PDB entry 5YI2 | X-ray diffraction, 2.60 A resolution | chains A and D of the 4 polymer chains in the assembly

== Chain A ==
Protein: Zinc transport transcriptional regulator
Source organism: Lactococcus lactis subsp. lactis
UniProtKB: Q9CDU5 (Q9CDU5_LACLA); residues 2-146 here correspond to UniProt positions 1-145 (UniProt number = residue number - 1)
Chain sequence (146 residues; each row starts with the number of its first residue):
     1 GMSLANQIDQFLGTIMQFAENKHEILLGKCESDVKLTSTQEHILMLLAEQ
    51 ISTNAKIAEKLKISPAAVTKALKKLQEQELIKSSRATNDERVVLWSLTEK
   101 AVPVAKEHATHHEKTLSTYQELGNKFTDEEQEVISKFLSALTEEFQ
Differences from the reference sequence: expression tag (1)
Bound ions: Zn2+ site 1: Glu24, His42, His108, His112; Zn2+ site 2: Cys30, Glu41, Glu107
From the paper describing this entry:
  - Zn2+ coordination: Glu24, Cys30, Glu41, His42, Glu107, His108, His112

== Chain D ==
Molecule: 16-nt DNA strand
Sequence (16 nucleotides; each row starts with the number of its first residue):
     1 TGTTAACTAGTTAACA

== How chain A and chain D interact ==
Pairs across the interface (11):
  Thr53(A) - DG2(D)  phosphate contact
  Asn54(A) - DG2(D)  phosphate contact
  Asn54(A) - DT3(D)  phosphate contact
  Ala55(A) - DG2(D)  hydrogen bond to the phosphate
  Pro65(A) - DT3(D)  base contact
  Ala66(A) - DT3(D)  base contact
  Ala66(A) - DT4(D)  base contact
  Thr69(A) - DT3(D)  hydrogen bond to the phosphate
  Lys73(A) - DT4(D)  salt bridge to the phosphate
  Arg85(A) - DG2(D)  phosphate contact
  Arg85(A) - DT3(D)  salt bridge to the phosphate
Also at the interface, not in a pair above, chain A (10 interface residues in all): Asn21, Val93
Also at the interface, not in a pair above, chain D (6 interface residues in all): DT1, DA5, DT11

== In short ==
Chain A and chain D form an interface of 10 and 6 residues respectively, with 2 hydrogen bonds and 2 salt
bridges. Polar contacts include Ala55(A)-DG2(D), Thr69(A)-DT3(D) and Lys73(A)-DT4(D). Glu24(A), His42(A),
His108(A) and His112(A) coordinate Zn2+ site 1. The paper reports Zn2+ coordination by Glu24(A), Cys30(A) and
Glu41(A) among others.
Here chain A is Zinc transport transcriptional regulator (Lactococcus lactis subsp. lactis) and chain D is a
16-nt DNA strand. Entry 5YI2 (Structure of Lactococcus lactis ZitR, wild type in complex with DNA) was
determined by X-ray diffraction together with 5YI3 from the same study.
